PDB entry 7W67 | X-ray diffraction, 2.19 A resolution | chains C and M of the 4 polymer chains in the assembly

== Chain C ==
Molecule: Histone-lysine N-methyltransferase 2A
Source organism: Homo sapiens
Notes: EC 2.1.1.364, 2.1.1.-
Reference sequence: Q03164 (KMT2A_HUMAN); the construct has insertions or renumbered stretches relative to UniProt, so the offset changes along the chain: 3813-3881 = UniProt 3813-3881; 3883-3970 = UniProt 3882-3969
Chain sequence (158 residues; row label = number of the first residue in the row):
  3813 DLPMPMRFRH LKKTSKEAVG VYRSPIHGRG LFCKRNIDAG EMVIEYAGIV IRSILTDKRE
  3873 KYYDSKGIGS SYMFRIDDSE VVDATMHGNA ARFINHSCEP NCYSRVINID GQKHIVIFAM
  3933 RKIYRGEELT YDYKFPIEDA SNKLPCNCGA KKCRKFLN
Unresolved in the structure: 3813
Construct notes: engineered mutation Ile3861 (Asn in Q03164), Leu3867 (Gln in Q03164), Ser3883 (Cys3882 in Q03164); insertion (3882)
Bound ions: Zn2+: Cys3910, Cys3958, Cys3960, Cys3965
Residues lining bound ligands: S-adenosylhomocysteine (SAH): Ile3838, His3839, Gly3840, Arg3841, Ser3882, Ser3883, Tyr3884, Arg3904, Phe3905, Ile3906, Asn3907, His3908, Tyr3945, Leu3956, Pro3957, Cys3958, Asn3959, Cys3960, Leu3969

== Chain M ==
Molecule: Histone H3.3C
Reference sequence: Q6NXT2 (H3C_HUMAN); residues 1-9 here correspond to UniProt positions 2-10 (UniProt number = residue number + 1)
Chain sequence (9 residues; each row starts with the number of its first residue):
     1 ARTKQTARK
Unresolved in the structure: 9

== Chain C / chain M interface ==
Contacting residue pairs (31):
  Tyr3858(C) with Lys4(M), hydrogen bond
  Thr3868(C) with Ala1(M)
  Asp3869(C) with Ala1(M)
  Glu3872(C) with Ala1(M), hydrogen bond (side chain-backbone); Arg2(M), hydrogen bond (side chain-backbone)
  Ser3883(C) with Arg2(M), hydrogen bond (side chain-backbone); Lys4(M)
  Met3885(C) with Thr3(M); Lys4(M), hydrogen bond (backbone-backbone)
  Phe3886(C) with Lys4(M); Gln5(M)
  Arg3887(C) with Thr3(M); Lys4(M), hydrogen bond (backbone-backbone)
  Ser3916(C) with Gln5(M); Thr6(M)
  Val3918(C) with Thr6(M)
  Tyr3943(C) with Lys4(M)
  Tyr3945(C) with Lys4(M); Gln5(M), hydrogen bond (backbone-backbone)
  Lys3946(C) with Gln5(M), hydrogen bond (backbone-side chain); Thr6(M); Ala7(M); Arg8(M)
  Phe3947(C) with Arg2(M); Thr3(M); Lys4(M); Arg8(M)
  Pro3948(C) with Thr3(M); Gln5(M)
  Ile3949(C) with Arg8(M)
  Glu3950(C) with Arg2(M), salt bridge
Other interface residues (no listed pair), chain C (21 interface residues in all): Arg3904, Asp3944, Asn3954, Leu3956

== Overview ==
21 residues of chain C face 8 of chain M across their interface; the contacts include 8 hydrogen bonds and 1
salt bridge. Among the polar pairs are Glu3950(C)-Arg2(M), Tyr3858(C)-Lys4(M) and Glu3872(C)-Ala1(M). Ligands
of chain C: S-adenosylhomocysteine. Cys3910(C), Cys3958(C), Cys3960(C) and Cys3965(C) coordinate Zn2+.
Here chain C is Histone-lysine N-methyltransferase 2A (Homo sapiens) and chain M is Histone H3.3C. Entry 7W67
(The crystal structure of MLL1 (N3861I/Q3867L/C3882SS)-RBBP5-ASH2L in complex with H3K4me0 peptide) was
determined by X-ray diffraction (same publication as 7W6A, 7W6I, 7W6J and 7W6L).
